PDB entry 6XZR | electron microscopy, 3.30 A resolution | chains DP1 and FP1 of the 8 polymer chains in the assembly

== Chain DP1 ==
Molecule: Polymerase acidic protein
Source organism: Influenza C virus (strain C/Johannesburg/1/1966)
Notes: EC 3.1.-.-
UniProtKB: Q9IMP5 (PA_INCJH); numbering as in UniProt (aligned over 1-709)
Chain sequence (709 residues; each row starts with the number of its first residue):
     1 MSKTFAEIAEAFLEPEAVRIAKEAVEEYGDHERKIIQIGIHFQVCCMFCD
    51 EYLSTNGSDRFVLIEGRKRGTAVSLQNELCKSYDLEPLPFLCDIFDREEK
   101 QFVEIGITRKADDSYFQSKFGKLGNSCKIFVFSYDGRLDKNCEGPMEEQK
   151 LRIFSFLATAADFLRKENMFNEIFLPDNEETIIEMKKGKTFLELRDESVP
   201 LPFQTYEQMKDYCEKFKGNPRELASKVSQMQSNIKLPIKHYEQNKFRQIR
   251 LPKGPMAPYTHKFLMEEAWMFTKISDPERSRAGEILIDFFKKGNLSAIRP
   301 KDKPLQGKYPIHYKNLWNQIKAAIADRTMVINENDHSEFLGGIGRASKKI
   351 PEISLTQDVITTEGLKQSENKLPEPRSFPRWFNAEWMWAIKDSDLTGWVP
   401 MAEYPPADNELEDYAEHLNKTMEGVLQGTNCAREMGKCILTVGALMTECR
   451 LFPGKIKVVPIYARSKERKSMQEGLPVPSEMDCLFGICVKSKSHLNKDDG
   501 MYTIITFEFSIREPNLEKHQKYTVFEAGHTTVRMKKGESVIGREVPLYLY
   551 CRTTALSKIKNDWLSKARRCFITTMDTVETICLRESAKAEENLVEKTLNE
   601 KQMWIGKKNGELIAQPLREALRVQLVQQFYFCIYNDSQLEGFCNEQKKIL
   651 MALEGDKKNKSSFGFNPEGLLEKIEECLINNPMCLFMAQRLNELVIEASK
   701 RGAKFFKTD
Disordered / not traced: 1-182, 708-709
Swiss-Prot annotation at these positions:
  - motif: Arg-109 to Gly-124 (Nuclear localization signal 1 (NLS1)), Lys-166 to Ser-228 (Nuclear localization signal 2 (NLS2))
  - binding site (Mn(2+)): His-41, Glu-65, Asp-93, Glu-104, Ile-105
What the authors report for this chain:
  - higher-order assembly contacts with a neighbouring Polymerase basic protein 2: Arg-299

== Chain FP1 ==
Molecule: Polymerase basic protein 2
Source organism: Influenza C virus (strain C/Johannesburg/1/1966)
UniProtKB: Q9IMP3 (PB2_INCJH); residues 1-774 here = UniProt positions 1-774
Chain sequence (920 residues; each row starts with the number of its first residue):
     1 MSLLLTIAKEYKRLCQDAKAAQMMTVGTVSNYTTFKKWTTSRKEKNPSLR
    51 MRWAMSSKFPIIANKRMLEEAQIPKEHNNVALWEDTEDVSKRDHVLASAS
   101 CINYWNFCGPCVNNSEVIKEVYKSRFGRLERRKEIMWKELRFTLVDRQRR
   151 RVDTQPVEQRLRTGEIKDLQMWTLFEDEAPLASKFILDNYGLVKEMRSKF
   201 ANKPLNKEVVAHMLEKQFNPESRFLPVFGAIRPERMELIHALGGETWIQE
   251 ANTAGISNVDQRKNDIRAVCRKVCLAANASIMNAKSKLVEYIKSTSMRIG
   301 ETERKLEELILETDDVSPEVTLCKSALGGQLGKTLSFGPMLLKKISGSGV
   351 KVKDTVYIQGVRAVQFEYWSEQEEFYGEYKSATALFSRKERSLEWITIGG
   401 GINEDRKRLLAMCMIFCRDGDYFKDAPATITMADLSTKLGREIPYQYVMM
   451 NWIQKSEDNLEALLYSRGIVETNPGKMGSSMGIDGSKRAIKSLRAVTIQS
   501 GKIDMPESKEKIHLELSDNLEAFDSSGRIVATILDLPSDKKVTFQDVSFQ
   551 HPDLAVLRDEKTAITKGYEALIKRLGTGDNDIPSLIAKKDYLSLYNLPEV
   601 KLMAPLIRPNRKGVYSRVARKLVSTQVTTGHYSLHELIKVLPFTYFAPKQ
   651 GMFEGRLFFSNDSFVEPGVNNNVFSWSKADSSKIYCHGIAIRVPLVVGDE
   701 HMDTSLALLEGFSVCENDPRAPMVTRQDLIDVGFGQKVRLFVGQGSVRTF
   751 KRTASQRAASSDVNKNVKKIKMSNENLYFQGELKTAALAQHDEAVDNKFN
   801 KEQQNAFYEILHLPNLNEEQRNAFIQSLKDDPSQSANLLAEAKKLNDAQA
   851 PKVDNKFNKEQQNAFYEILHLPNLNEEQRNAFIQSLKADPSQSANLLAEA
   901 KKLNGAQAPKVDANSAGKST
Disordered / not traced: 1-57, 84-94, 147-232, 754-920
Construct notes: expression tag (775-920)

== Chain DP1 / chain FP1 interface ==
Residue-residue contacts (51; chain DP1 residue first):
  Ile-274(DP1) with Met-723(FP1), hydrophobic
  Ser-275(DP1) with Met-723(FP1); Phe-741(FP1)
  Asp-276(DP1) with Arg-739(FP1), salt bridge
  Glu-278(DP1) with Pro-719(FP1); Arg-739(FP1), salt bridge
  Asp-408(DP1) with Arg-132(FP1), salt bridge; Trp-137(FP1)
  Asn-409(DP1) with Trp-137(FP1); Gln-249(FP1), hydrogen bond
  Glu-410(DP1) with Glu-139(FP1); Leu-140(FP1)
  Leu-411(DP1) with Leu-140(FP1), hydrophobic; Gln-249(FP1)
  Lys-466(DP1) with Gln-744(FP1)
  Ser-470(DP1) with Glu-654(FP1)
  Met-471(DP1) with Met-652(FP1), hydrophobic
  Gln-472(DP1) with Arg-611(FP1)
  Glu-473(DP1) with Arg-611(FP1); Tyr-615(FP1), hydrogen bond; Phe-658(FP1)
  Leu-475(DP1) with Phe-658(FP1), hydrophobic; Asp-662(FP1)
  Pro-476(DP1) with Arg-656(FP1), hydrogen bond (backbone-side chain); Phe-658(FP1)
  Val-477(DP1) with Glu-654(FP1); Arg-656(FP1)
  Pro-478(DP1) with Arg-656(FP1)
  Glu-480(DP1) with Phe-741(FP1); Gly-743(FP1); Gln-744(FP1); Gly-745(FP1), hydrogen bond (side chain-backbone)
  Glu-538(DP1) with Arg-611(FP1), salt bridge; Gly-651(FP1); Met-652(FP1), hydrogen bond (side chain-backbone)
  Leu-583(DP1) with Thr-246(FP1)
  Ser-586(DP1) with Phe-142(FP1)
  Ala-587(DP1) with Thr-143(FP1); Leu-144(FP1), hydrophobic; Thr-246(FP1)
  Lys-588(DP1) with Lys-380(FP1)
  Glu-590(DP1) with Phe-142(FP1); Lys-380(FP1)
  Glu-591(DP1) with Phe-142(FP1); Lys-540(FP1), salt bridge
  Asn-592(DP1) with Phe-142(FP1); Lys-540(FP1)
  Lys-658(DP1) with Asp-484(FP1)
  Asn-659(DP1) with Tyr-465(FP1), hydrogen bond
  Lys-660(DP1) with Ser-486(FP1)
  Ser-661(DP1) with Ile-490(FP1)
Interface residues without a listed pair, chain DP1 (33 interface residues in all): Pro-277, Glu-412, Ser-539
Interface residues without a listed pair, chain FP1 (39 interface residues in all): Ala-241, Trp-247, Glu-404, Ile-483, Lys-491, Arg-608, Glu-666, Val-724, Val-747

== Overview ==
Chain DP1 and chain FP1 form an interface of 33 and 39 residues respectively; the contacts include 6 hydrogen
bonds and 5 salt bridges. Among the polar pairs are Asp-276(DP1)/Arg-739(FP1), Glu-278(DP1)/Arg-739(FP1) and
Asp-408(DP1)/Arg-132(FP1). From UniProt: 5 Mn2+-binding residues on chain DP1. From the paper: higher-order
assembly contacts with a neighbouring Polymerase basic protein 2 through Arg-299(DP1).
Here chain DP1 is Polymerase acidic protein and chain FP1 is Polymerase basic protein 2, both from Influenza C
virus (strain C/Johannesburg/1/1966). Entry 6XZR (Influenza C virus polymerase in complex with chicken ANP32A
- Subclass 1) was determined by electron microscopy together with 6XZD, 6XZG, 6XZP, 6XZQ and 6Y0C from the
same study.
